PDB entry 4N78 | X-ray diffraction, 2.43 A resolution | chains A and P of the 6 polymer chains in the assembly

Chain A:
Protein: Cytoplasmic FMR1-interacting protein 1
From: Homo sapiens
UniProt: Q7L576 (CYFP1_HUMAN); residue numbers follow UniProt; this construct covers 1-1253
Amino-acid sequence (1253 residues; numbered 1 to 1253; the number before each row is that of its first residue):
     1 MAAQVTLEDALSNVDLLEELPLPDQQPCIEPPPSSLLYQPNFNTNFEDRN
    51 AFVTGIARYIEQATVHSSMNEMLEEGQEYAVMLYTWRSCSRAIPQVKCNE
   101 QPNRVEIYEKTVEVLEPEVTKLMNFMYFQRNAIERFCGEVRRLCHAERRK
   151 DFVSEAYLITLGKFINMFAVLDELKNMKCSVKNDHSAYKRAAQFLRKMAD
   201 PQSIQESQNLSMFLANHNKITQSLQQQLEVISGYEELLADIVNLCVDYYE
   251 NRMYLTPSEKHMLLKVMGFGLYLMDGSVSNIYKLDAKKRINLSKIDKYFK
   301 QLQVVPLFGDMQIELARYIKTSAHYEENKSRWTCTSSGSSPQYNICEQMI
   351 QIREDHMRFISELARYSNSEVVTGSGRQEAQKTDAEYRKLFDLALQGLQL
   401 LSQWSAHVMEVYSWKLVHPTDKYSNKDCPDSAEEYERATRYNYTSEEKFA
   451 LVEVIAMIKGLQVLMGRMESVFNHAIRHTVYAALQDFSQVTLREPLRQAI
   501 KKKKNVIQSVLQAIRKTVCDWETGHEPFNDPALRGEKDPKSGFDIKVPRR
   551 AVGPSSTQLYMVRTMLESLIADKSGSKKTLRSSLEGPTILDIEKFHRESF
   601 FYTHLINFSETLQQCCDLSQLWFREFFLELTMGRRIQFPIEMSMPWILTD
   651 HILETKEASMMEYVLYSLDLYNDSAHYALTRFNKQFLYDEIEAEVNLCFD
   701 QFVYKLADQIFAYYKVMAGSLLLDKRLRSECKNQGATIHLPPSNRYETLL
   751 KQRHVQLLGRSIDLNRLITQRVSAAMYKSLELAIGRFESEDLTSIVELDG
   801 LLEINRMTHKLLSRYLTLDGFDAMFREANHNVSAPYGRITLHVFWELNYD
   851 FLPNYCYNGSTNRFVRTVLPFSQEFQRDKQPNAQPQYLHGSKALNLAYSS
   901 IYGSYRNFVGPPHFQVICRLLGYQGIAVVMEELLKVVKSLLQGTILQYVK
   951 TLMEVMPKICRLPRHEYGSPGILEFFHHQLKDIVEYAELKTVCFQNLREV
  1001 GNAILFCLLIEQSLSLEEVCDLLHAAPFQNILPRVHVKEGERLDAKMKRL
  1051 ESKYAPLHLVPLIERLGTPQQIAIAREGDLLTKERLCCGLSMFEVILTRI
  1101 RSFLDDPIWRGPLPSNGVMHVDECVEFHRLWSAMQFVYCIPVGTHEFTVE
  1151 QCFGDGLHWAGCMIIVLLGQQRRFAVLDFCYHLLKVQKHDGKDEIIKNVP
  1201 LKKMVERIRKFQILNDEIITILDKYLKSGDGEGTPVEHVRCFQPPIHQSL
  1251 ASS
Disordered / not traced: 1-4, 23-54, 368-379, 540-542, 572-577, 1228-1236, 1251-1253
UniProt features mapped onto this chain:
  - modified residue: Ser583 (Phosphoserine), Thr1234 (Phosphothreonine)
  - natural variant: Gly820 (G820D; G820S)
  - mutagenesis: Cys179 (C179R: Reduced interaction with RAC1), Arg190 (R190D: Reduced interaction with RAC1), Glu434 (E434K: Reduced interaction with RAC1; when associated with A-626), Phe626 (F626A: Reduced interaction with RAC1; when associated with K-434), Met632 (M632D: Reduced interaction with RAC1), Leu697 (L697D: Constitutive induction of the formation of actin filaments; when associated with D-704), Tyr704 (Y704D: Constitutive induction of the formation of actin filaments; when associated with D-697), Leu841 (L841A: Constitutive induction of the formation of actin filaments; when associated with 844-A-A-845), Phe844 to Trp845 (Constitutive induction of the formation of actin filaments; when associated with A-841)

Chain P:
Protein: WIRS
Amino-acid sequence (15 residues; row label = number of the first residue in the row):
     1 WGAERSMSTFGKEKA
Disordered / not traced: 1-4, 13-15

Interface between chain A and chain P:
Residue-residue contacts (12; chain A residue first):
  Tyr923(A) - Phe10(P)
  Leu1080(A) - Thr9(P)
  Leu1081(A) - Thr9(P)
  Glu1084(A) - Met7(P)
  Glu1084(A) - Ser8(P)
  Glu1084(A) - Thr9(P)  hydrogen bond
  Glu1084(A) - Phe10(P)
  Arg1085(A) - Met7(P)
  Arg1085(A) - Phe10(P)
  Leu1086(A) - Phe10(P)  hydrophobic
  Cys1088(A) - Arg5(P)
  Cys1088(A) - Met7(P)  hydrophobic
Other interface residues (no listed pair), chain A (8 interface residues in all): Leu1090
Other interface residues (no listed pair), chain P (7 interface residues in all): Ser6, Lys12
The authors on this interface:
  - interface residues, chain A: Tyr923(A), Glu1084(A), Leu1086(A), Leu1090(A)
  - hot spots on chain A (mutagenesis) - Y923A, E1084A, L1090A: abolished binding to PCDH10 CT

In short:
Chain A and chain P form an interface of 8 and 7 residues respectively, with 1 hydrogen bond. Its one
hydrogen-bonded contact is Glu1084(A)-Thr9(P). From UniProt: 10 mutagenesis sites on chain A. The paper
reports that Y923A, E1084A and L1090A of chain A abolish binding to PCDH10 CT; interface residues Tyr923(A),
Glu1084(A) and Leu1086(A) among others.
Chain A is Cytoplasmic FMR1-interacting protein 1 (Homo sapiens) and chain P is WIRS; the structure, The WAVE
Regulatory Complex Links Diverse Receptors to the Actin Cytoskeleton, was determined by X-ray diffraction.
